PDB entry 8VWT | electron microscopy, 3.30 A resolution | chains D and I of the 11 polymer chains in the assembly

# Chain D
Name: Histone H2B type 1-C/E/F/G/I
Source organism: Homo sapiens
UniProt: P62807 (H2B1C_HUMAN); residues 1-125 here correspond to UniProt positions 2-126 (UniProt number = residue number + 1)
Sequence (125 residues; each row starts with the number of its first residue):
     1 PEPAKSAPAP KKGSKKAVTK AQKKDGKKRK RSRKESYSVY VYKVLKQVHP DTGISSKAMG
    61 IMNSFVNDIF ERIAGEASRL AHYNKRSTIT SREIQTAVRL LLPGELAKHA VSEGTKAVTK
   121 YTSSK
Not modelled in the structure: 1-32, 125
UniProt features mapped onto this chain:
  - modified residue: Pro1 (N-acetylproline), Glu2 (ADP-ribosyl glutamic acid), Lys5 (N6-(2-hydroxyisobutyryl)lysine), Ser6 (ADP-ribosylserine), Lys11 (N6-(beta-hydroxybutyryl)lysine), Lys12 (N6-(2-hydroxyisobutyryl)lysine), Ser14 (Phosphoserine), Lys15 (N6-acetyllysine), Lys16 (N6-(beta-hydroxybutyryl)lysine), Lys20 (N6-(2-hydroxyisobutyryl)lysine), Lys23 (N6-(2-hydroxyisobutyryl)lysine), Lys24 (N6-(2-hydroxyisobutyryl)lysine), Lys34 (N6-(2-hydroxyisobutyryl)lysine), Glu35 (PolyADP-ribosyl glutamic acid), Ser36 (Phosphoserine), Lys43 (N6-(2-hydroxyisobutyryl)lysine), Lys46 (N6-(2-hydroxyisobutyryl)lysine), Lys57 (N6,N6-dimethyllysine), Arg79 (Dimethylated arginine), Lys85 (N6,N6,N6-trimethyllysine) and 6 more in UniProt
  - glycosylation: Ser112 (O-linked (GlcNAc) serine)
  - cross-link (Glycyl lysine isopeptide (Lys-Gly)): Lys5 (interchain with G-Cter in SUMO2), Lys20 (interchain with G-Cter in SUMO2), Lys34 (interchain with G-Cter in ubiquitin), Lys120 (interchain with G-Cter in ubiquitin)

# Chain I
Molecule: 601 I strand (non-damaged strand)
Sequence (147 nucleotides; row label = number of the first residue in the row):
     1 ATCGAGAATC CCGGTGCCGA GGCCGCTCAA TTGGTCGTAG ACAGCTCTAG CACCGCTTAA
    61 ACGCACGTAC GCGCTGTCCC CCGCGTTTTA ACCGCCAAGG GGATTACTCC CTAGTCTCCA
   121 GGCACGTGTC AGATCTATAC ATCCGAT

# How chain D and chain I interact
Contacting residue pairs (13; chain D residue first):
  Tyr42(D) - DG21(I)  hydrogen bond to the phosphate
  Tyr42(D) - DG22(I)  phosphate contact
  Gly53(D) - DG21(I)  phosphate contact
  Ile54(D) - DA20(I)  phosphate contact
  Ile54(D) - DG21(I)  hydrogen bond to the phosphate
  Ser55(D) - DA20(I)  phosphate contact
  Ser56(D) - DA20(I)  hydrogen bond to the phosphate
  Arg86(D) - DG40(I)  phosphate contact
  Arg86(D) - DA41(I)  salt bridge to the phosphate
  Ser87(D) - DA39(I)  hydrogen bond to the phosphate
  Ser87(D) - DG40(I)  hydrogen bond to the phosphate
  Thr88(D) - DA39(I)  phosphate contact
  Thr88(D) - DG40(I)  phosphate contact
Other interface residues (no listed pair), chain D (10 interface residues in all): Lys57, Lys85

# In short
The interface between chain D and chain I involves 10 residues on one side and 6 on the other, with 5 hydrogen
bonds and 1 salt bridge. Polar pairs include Tyr42(D)-DG21(I), Ile54(D)-DG21(I) and Ser56(D)-DA20(I).
Here chain D is Histone H2B type 1-C/E/F/G/I (Homo sapiens) and chain I is 601 I strand (non-damaged strand).
Entry 8VWT (OGG1 bound to a nucleosome containing 8oxoG at SHL-6 (composite map)) was determined by electron
microscopy, deposited together with 8VWS, 8VWU and 8VWV.
